PDB entry 2L4T | solution NMR | chains A and B

[Chain A]
Molecule: Tax1-binding protein 3
From: Homo sapiens
UniProt: O14907 (TX1B3_HUMAN); numbering as in UniProt (aligned over 1-124)
Chain sequence (124 residues; each row starts with the number of its first residue):
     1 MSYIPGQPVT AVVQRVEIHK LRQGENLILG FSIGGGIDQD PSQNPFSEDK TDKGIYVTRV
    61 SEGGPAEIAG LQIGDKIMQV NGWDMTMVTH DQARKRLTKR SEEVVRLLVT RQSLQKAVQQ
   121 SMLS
UniProt features mapped onto this chain:
  - modified residue: Ser2 (N-acetylserine), Ser61 (Phosphoserine)
  - natural variant: Ile33 (I33T: Found in a patient with dilated cardiomyopathy and septo-optic dysplasia; uncertain significance)
  - mutagenesis: Lys20 (K20A: Abolishes interaction with KCNJ4), His90 (H90A: Abolishes interaction with KCNJ4)
Reported in the primary citation:
  - specificity-determining residues: Leu29, Tyr56, Thr58, His90, Leu97
  - conformationally variable residues (order/disorder transition): Gly36 to Gly54

[Chain B]
Molecule: Glutaminase L peptide
Chain sequence (8 residues; numbered 161 to 168; the number before each row is that of its first residue):
   161 KENLESMV

[How chain A and chain B interact]
Residue-residue contacts (35):
  Ile28(A) with Val168(B)
  Leu29(A) with Val168(B)
  Gly30(A) with Val168(B)
  Phe31(A) with Met167(B); Val168(B)
  Ser32(A) with Glu165(B); Ser166(B); Met167(B)
  Ile33(A) with Glu165(B); Ser166(B)
  Gly34(A) with Glu165(B)
  Gly35(A) with Glu162(B); Leu164(B)
  Gly36(A) with Glu162(B); Asn163(B); Leu164(B)
  Ile37(A) with Asn163(B)
  Gln39(A) with Lys161(B); Asn163(B)
  Asp40(A) with Lys161(B); Glu162(B); Asn163(B)
  Pro41(A) with Glu162(B)
  Gln43(A) with Lys161(B)
  Asn44(A) with Lys161(B)
  Ser47(A) with Lys161(B)
  Glu48(A) with Lys161(B)
  Lys53(A) with Lys161(B)
  Thr58(A) with Glu165(B)
  His90(A) with Leu164(B); Ser166(B)
  Arg94(A) with Ser166(B); Met167(B); Val168(B)
  Thr98(A) with Val168(B)
Other interface residues (no listed pair), chain A (24 interface residues in all): Gly54, Arg59
Interface features reported in the paper:
  - residue pairs: Leu29(A)-Val168(B) (backbone contact), Gly30(A)-Val168(B) (backbone contact), Phe31(A)-Val168(B) (hydrophobic contact), Thr58(A)-Glu165(B), His90(A)-Ser166(B) (hydrogen bond), Thr98(A)-Val168(B) (hydrophobic contact)

[Summary]
The interface between chain A and chain B involves 24 residues on one side and 8 on the other. The authors
report backbone contacts between Leu29(A) and Val168(B) and Gly30(A) and Val168(B); hydrophobic contacts
between Phe31(A) and Val168(B) and Thr98(A) and Val168(B); a contact between Thr58(A) and Glu165(B). The paper
reports specificity determinants Leu29(A), Tyr56(A) and Thr58(A) among others; conformational variability at
Gly36(A).
Chain A is Tax1-binding protein 3 (Homo sapiens) and chain B is Glutaminase L peptide; the structure,
GIP/Glutaminase L peptide complex, was determined by solution NMR.
